PDB entry 5HXN | X-ray diffraction, 2.05 A resolution | chain A

Chain A:
Name: (2Z, 6Z)-farnesyl diphosphate synthase, chloroplastic
Source organism: Solanum habrochaites
Notes: EC 2.5.1.92
Reference sequence: B8XA40 (ZFPS_SOLHA); numbering as in UniProt (aligned over 72-303)
Sequence (233 residues; numbered 71 to 303; the number before each row is that of its first residue):
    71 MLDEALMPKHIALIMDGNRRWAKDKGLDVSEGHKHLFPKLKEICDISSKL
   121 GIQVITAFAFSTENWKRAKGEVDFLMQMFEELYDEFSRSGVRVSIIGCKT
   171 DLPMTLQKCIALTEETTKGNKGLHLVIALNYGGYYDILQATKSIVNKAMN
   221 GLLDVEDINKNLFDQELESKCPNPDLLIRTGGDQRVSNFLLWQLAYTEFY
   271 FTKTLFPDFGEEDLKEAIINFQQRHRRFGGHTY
Not modelled in the structure: 71-75, 296-303
Construct notes: initiating methionine (71); engineered mutation Ala75 (Glu in B8XA40)
From the paper describing this entry:
  - catalytic residues: His103, Ser131, Asn134, Arg137 (citing earlier work)
  - specificity-determining residues: His103
  - contacts within the chain: His103-Glu141 (hydrogen bond)
  - specificity-determining residues: Leu106 (citing earlier work)

Summary:
The paper reports catalytic residues His103, Ser131 and Asn134 among others; specificity determinants His103
and Leu106.
Chain A is (2Z, 6Z)-farnesyl diphosphate synthase, chloroplastic (Solanum habrochaites); the structure,
Crystal Structure of Z,Z-Farnesyl Diphosphate Synthase (D71M and E75A mutants) from the Wild Tomato Solanum
habrochaites, was determined by X-ray diffraction (same publication as 5HXO, 5HXP, 5HXQ and 5HXT).
